4Y0P - chain A; structure by X-ray diffraction, 2.20 A resolution.

[Chain A]
Protein: Beta-lactoglobulin
Source organism: Bos taurus
Reference sequence: P02754 (LACB_BOVIN); residues 1-162 here correspond to UniProt positions 17-178 (UniProt number = residue number + 16)
Chain sequence (162 residues; row label = number of the first residue in the row):
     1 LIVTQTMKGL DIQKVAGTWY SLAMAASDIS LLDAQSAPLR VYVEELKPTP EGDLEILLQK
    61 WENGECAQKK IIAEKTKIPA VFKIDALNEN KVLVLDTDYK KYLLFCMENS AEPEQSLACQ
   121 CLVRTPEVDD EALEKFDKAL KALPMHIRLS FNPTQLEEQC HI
Not modelled in the structure: 112-114
Disulfides: Cys66-Cys160, Cys106-Cys119
Ligand contacts: Tetracaine (TE4): Pro38, Leu39, Val41, Val43, Leu46, Leu54, Ile56, Lys60, Ile71, Ile84, Asn90, Val92, Val94, Leu103, Phe105, Met107, Leu122

[Summary]
Chain A binds Tetracaine.
Chain A is Beta-lactoglobulin (Bos taurus); the structure, Bovine beta-lactoglobulin complex with tetracaine
(BLG-TET), was determined by X-ray diffraction (same publication as 4Y0Q, 4Y0R and 4Y0S).
